PDB entry 7WV3 | electron microscopy, 2.26 A resolution | chains D and F of the 6 polymer chains in the assembly

== Chain D ==
Molecule: Toll-like receptor 3
Source organism: Homo sapiens
Reference sequence: O15455 (TLR3_HUMAN); residue numbers follow UniProt; this construct covers 24-904
Chain sequence (890 residues; each row starts with the number of its first residue):
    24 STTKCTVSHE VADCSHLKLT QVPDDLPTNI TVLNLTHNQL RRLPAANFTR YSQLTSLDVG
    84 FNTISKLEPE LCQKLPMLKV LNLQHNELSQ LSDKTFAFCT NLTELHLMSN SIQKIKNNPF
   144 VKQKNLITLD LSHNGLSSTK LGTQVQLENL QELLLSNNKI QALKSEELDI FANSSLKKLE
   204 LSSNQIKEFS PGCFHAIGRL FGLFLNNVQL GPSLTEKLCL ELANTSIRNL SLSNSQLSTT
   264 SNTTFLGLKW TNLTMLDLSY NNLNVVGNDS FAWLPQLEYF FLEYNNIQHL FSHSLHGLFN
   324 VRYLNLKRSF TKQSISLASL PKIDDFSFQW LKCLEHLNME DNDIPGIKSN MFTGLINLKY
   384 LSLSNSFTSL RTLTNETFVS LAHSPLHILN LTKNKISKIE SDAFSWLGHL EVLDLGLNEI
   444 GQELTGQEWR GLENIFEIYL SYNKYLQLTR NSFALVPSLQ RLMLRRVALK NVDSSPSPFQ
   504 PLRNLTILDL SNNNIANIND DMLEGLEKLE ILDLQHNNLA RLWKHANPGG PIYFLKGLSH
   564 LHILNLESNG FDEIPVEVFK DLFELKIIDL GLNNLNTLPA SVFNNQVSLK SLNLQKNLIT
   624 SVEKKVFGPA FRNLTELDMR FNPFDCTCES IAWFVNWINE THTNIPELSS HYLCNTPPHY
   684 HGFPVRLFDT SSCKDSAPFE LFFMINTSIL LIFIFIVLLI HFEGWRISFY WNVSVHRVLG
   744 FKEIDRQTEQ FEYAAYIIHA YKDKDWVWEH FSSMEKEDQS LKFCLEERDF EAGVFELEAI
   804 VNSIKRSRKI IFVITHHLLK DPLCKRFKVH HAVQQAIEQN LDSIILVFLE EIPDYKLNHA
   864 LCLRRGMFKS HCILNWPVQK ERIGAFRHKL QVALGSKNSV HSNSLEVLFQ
Unresolved in the structure: 24-28, 697-913
Cystine bridges: Cys-95/Cys-122, Cys-649/Cys-677
Covalently attached groups: N-acetylglucosamine (NAG) linked to Asn-57, Asn-196, Asn-247, Asn-252, Asn-265, Asn-291, Asn-398, Asn-413, Asn-507
Differences from the reference sequence: expression tag (905-913)
Curated features (UniProtKB/Swiss-Prot):
  - modified residue (Phosphotyrosine): Tyr-759, Tyr-858
  - glycosylation (N-linked (GlcNAc...) asparagine): Asn-52, Asn-57, Asn-70, Asn-124, Asn-196, Asn-247, Asn-252, Asn-265, Asn-275, Asn-291, Asn-398, Asn-413, Asn-507, Asn-636, Asn-662
  - cross-link (Glycyl lysine isopeptide (Lys-Gly)): Lys-765 (interchain with G-Cter in ubiquitin), Lys-812 (interchain with G-Cter in ubiquitin), Lys-831 (interchain with G-Cter in ubiquitin)
  - natural variant: Ser-134 (S134P: No effect on IFNL1 induction), Arg-251 (R251G: No effect on IFNL1 induction), Pro-554 (P554S: In IMD83), Phe-732 (F732L: No effect on IFNL1 induction), Glu-746 to His-904 (deletion: Inhibition of IFNL1 induction), Trp-769 to His-904 (deletion: Inhibition of IFNL1 induction), Arg-867 (R867Q: Inhibition of IFNL1 induction), Met-870 (M870V: Inhibition of IFNL1 induction)
  - mutagenesis: Cys-95 (C95A: Reduced response to ds-RNA), Cys-122 (C122A: Reduced response to ds-RNA), Asn-196 (N196G: Reduced expression levels; when associated with R-247), Asn-247 (N247R: Reduced response to ds-RNA. Reduced expression levels; when associated with G-196), His-539 (H539A: No effect; H539E: Loss of RNA binding. Constitutive activation of NF-kappa-B), Asn-541 (N541A: Loss of RNA binding. Abolishes activation of NF-kappa-B), Tyr-759 (Y759F: Reduced activation of NF-kappa-B in response to ds-RNA. Reduced induction of IL-8 in response to ds-RNA. Loss of interaction with WDFY1), Lys-812 (K812R: Loss of ubiquitination by ZNRF1), Lys-831 (K831R: Loss of ubiquitination by TRIM3), Tyr-858 (Y858F: Loss of interaction with WDFY1)
From the paper describing this entry:
  - binding site for the 80-nt RNA strand: His-39, His-60, His-539, Asn-541

== Chain F ==
Molecule: 80-nt RNA strand
Sequence (80 nucleotides; each row starts with the number of its first residue):
     1 IIIIIIIIII IIIIIIIIII IIIIIIIIII IIIIIIIIII IIIIIIIIII IIIIIIIIII
    61 IIIIIIIIII IIIIIIIIII

== How chain D and chain F interact ==
Residue-residue contacts (19):
  His-39(D) / I41(F)  salt bridge to the phosphate
  Lys-41(D) / I40(F)  sugar contact
  Lys-41(D) / I41(F)  sugar contact
  His-60(D) / I40(F)  salt bridge to the phosphate
  Asn-61(D) / I39(F)  hydrogen bond to the sugar
  Gln-62(D) / I39(F)  sugar contact
  Gln-62(D) / I40(F)  hydrogen bond to the sugar
  Phe-84(D) / I39(F)  hydrogen bond to the sugar
  Phe-84(D) / I40(F)  phosphate contact
  Asn-85(D) / I39(F)  sugar contact
  Thr-86(D) / I39(F)  sugar contact
  His-108(D) / I38(F)  phosphate contact
  His-108(D) / I39(F)  salt bridge to the phosphate
  Glu-110(D) / I38(F)  sugar contact
  Asn-517(D) / I60(F)  base contact
  Ala-519(D) / I61(F)  sugar contact
  Asn-541(D) / I61(F)  base contact
  Arg-544(D) / I62(F)  sugar contact
  Lys-619(D) / I53(F)  phosphate contact
Other interface residues (no listed pair), chain D (17 interface residues in all): Asn-109, Ser-134
Other interface residues (no listed pair), chain F (11 interface residues in all): I37, I52, I59

== In short ==
17 residues of chain D face 11 of chain F across their interface; the contacts include 3 hydrogen bonds and 3
salt bridges. Polar contacts include Asn-61(D)/I39(F), Gln-62(D)/I40(F) and Phe-84(D)/I39(F). The paper
reports a binding site for the 80-nt RNA strand at His-39(D), His-60(D) and His-539(D) among others.
Here chain D is Toll-like receptor 3 (Homo sapiens) and chain F is an 80-nt RNA strand. Entry 7WV3 (Toll-like
receptor3 linear cluster) was determined by electron microscopy, deposited together with 7WV4, 7WV5, 7WVE and
7WVJ.
